5KBN - chains A and D; structure by X-ray diffraction, 2.48 A resolution.

Chain A:
Protein: Putative fluoride ion transporter CrcB
Organism: Escherichia coli
UniProt: Q6J5N4 (Q6J5N4_ECOLX); residues 1-126 here = UniProt positions 1-126
Amino-acid sequence (147 residues; row label = number of the first residue in the row):
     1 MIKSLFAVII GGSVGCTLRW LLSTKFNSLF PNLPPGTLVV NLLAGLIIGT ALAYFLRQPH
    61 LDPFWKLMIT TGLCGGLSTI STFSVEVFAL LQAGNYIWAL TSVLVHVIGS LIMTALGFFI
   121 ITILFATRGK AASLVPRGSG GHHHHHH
Unresolved in the structure: 1, 126-147
Sequence notes: engineered mutation K25 (Arg in Q6J5N4), I80 (Phe in Q6J5N4); expression tag (127-147)
Ion coordination: Na+: G75, S78 (shared with 2 residues of chain B)
From the paper describing this entry:
  - binding site for fluoride ion: F83
  - conformationally variable residues (side-chain flip): S84, S110

Chain D:
Protein: monobody
Organism: Homo sapiens
Notes: antibody fragment or engineered binder
Amino-acid sequence (97 residues; numbered 0 to 96; the number before each row is that of its first residue; numbering starts at 0):
     0 GSVSSVPTKL EVVAATPTSL LISWDAPAVT VVHYVITYGE TGGNSPVQEF TVPGSKSTAT
    60 ISGLKPGVDY TITVYTMYYS YSDLYSYSSP ISINYRT
Unresolved in the structure: 0

How chain A and chain D interact:
Residue-residue contacts (19):
  S23(A) - Y80(D)
  T24(A) - Y80(D)
  N27(A) - Y80(D)
  S28(A) - V2(D)
  P31(A) - A27(D)
  P31(A) - T29(D)  hydrogen bond (backbone-side chain)
  T82(A) - Y80(D)
  V85(A) - Y78(D)
  E86(A) - Y78(D)
  F88(A) - Y84(D)
  A89(A) - V31(D)
  A89(A) - Y78(D)  hydrophobic
  A89(A) - Y84(D)
  L90(A) - T29(D)
  Q92(A) - V31(D)
  Q92(A) - Y84(D)  hydrogen bond
  A93(A) - V30(D)
  A93(A) - V31(D)
  A93(A) - S54(D)
Also at the interface, not in a pair above, chain A (15 interface residues in all): R19, W20
Also at the interface, not in a pair above, chain D (13 interface residues in all): S1, V28, G53, S81

In short:
The interface between chain A and chain D involves 15 residues on one side and 13 on the other; the contacts
include 2 hydrogen bonds. Among the polar pairs are P31(A)-T29(D) and Q92(A)-Y84(D). G75(A) and S78(A) form
the Na+ site. From the paper: a binding site for fluoride ion at F83(A); conformational variability at S84(A)
and S110(A).
Chain A is Putative fluoride ion transporter CrcB (Escherichia coli) and chain D is monobody (Homo sapiens);
the structure, The crystal structure of fluoride channel Fluc Ec2 F80I Mutant, was determined by X-ray
diffraction together with 5KOM from the same study.
